1XNQ - chains A and J of the 23 polymer chains in the assembly; structure by X-ray diffraction, 3.05 A resolution.

== Chain A ==
Molecule: 16S ribosomal RNA
Source organism: Thermus thermophilus
Sequence (1522 nucleotides; each row starts with the number of its first residue; note: 42 numbers in that range are skipped by the numbering (no residue carries them; nothing is unmodelled there); a row labelled like 190A-190L holds insertion residues (190A, then the next letters in order); numbering starts at 0):
     0 UUUGUUGGAG AGUUUGAUCC UGGCUCAGGG UGAACGCUGG CGGCGUGCCU AAGACAUGCA
    60 AGUCGUGCGG G
    73 CCGCGGGGUU UU
    88 ACUCCG
    95 UGGUC
   101 AGCGGCGGAC GGGUGAGUAA CGCGUGGGU
  129A G
   130 ACCUACCCGG AAGAGGGGGA CAACCCGGGG AAACUCGGGC UAAUCCCCCA UGUGGACCCG
   190 C
190A-190L CCCUUGGGGUGU
   191 GUCCAAAGGG CUUU
   216 GCCCGCUUCC GGAUGGGCCC GCGUCCCAUC AGCUAGUUGG UGGGGUAAUG GCCCACCAAG
   276 GCGACGACGG GUAGCCGGUC UGAGAGGAUG GCCGGCCACA GGGGCACUGA GACACGGGCC
   336 CCACUCCUAC GGGAGGCAGC AGUUAGGAAU CUUCCGCAAU GGGCGCAAGC CUGACGGAGC
   396 GACGCCGCUU GGAGGAAGAA GCCCUUCGGG GUGUAAACUC CUGAA
   442 CCCGGGACGA AACCCCCGAC GA
   474 GGGGACUGAC GGUACCGGG
   494 GUAAUAGCGC CGGCCAACUC CGUGCCAGCA GCCGCGGUAA UACGGAGGGC GCGAGCGUUA
   554 CCCGGAUUCA CUGGGCGUAA AGGGCGUGUA GGCGGCCUGG GGCGUCCCAU GUGAAAGACC
   614 ACGGCUCAAC CGUGGGGGAG CGUGGGAUAC GCUCAGGCUA GACGGUGGGA GAGGGUGGUG
   674 GAAUUCCCGG AGUAGCGGUG AAAUGCGCAG AUACCGGGAG GAACGCCGAU GGCGAAGGCA
   734 GCCACCUGGU CCACCCGUGA CGCUGAGGCG CGAAAGCGUG GGGAGCAAAC CGGAUUAGAU
   794 ACCCGGGUAG UCCACGCCCU AAACGAUGCG CGCUAGGUCU CUGGGUCU
   848 CCUGGGGGCC GAAGCUAACG CGUUAAGCGC GCCGCCUGGG GAGUACGGCC GCAAGGCUGA
   908 AACUCAAAGG AAUUGACGGG GGCCCGCACA AGCGGUGGAG CAUGUGGUUU AAUUCGAAGC
   968 AACGCGAAGA ACCUUACCAG GCCUUGACAU GCUA
 1001A G
  1002 GGAACCCGGG UGAAAGCCUG GGGUGCCCC
1030A-1030D GCGA
  1031 GGGGAGCCCU AGCACAGGUG CUGCAUGGCC GUCGUCAGCU CGUGCCGUGA GGUGUUGGGU
  1091 UAAGUCCCGC AACGAGCGCA ACCCCCGCCG UUAGUUGCCA GCGGUUCGGC CGGGCACUCU
  1151 AACGGGACUG CCCGCGAAA
  1171 GCGGGAGGAA GGAGGGGACG ACGUCUGGUC AGCAUGGCCC UUACGGCCUG GGCGACACAC
  1231 GUGCUACAAU GCCCACUACA AAGCGAUGCC ACCCGGCAAC GGGGAGCUAA UCGCAAAAAG
  1291 GUGGGCCCAG UUCGGAUUGG GGUCUGCAAC CCGACCCCAU GAAGCCGGAA UCGCUAGUAA
  1351 UCGCGGAUCA G
 1361A C
  1362 CAUGCCGCGG UGAAUACGUU CCCGGGCCUU GUACACACCG CCCGUCACGC CAUGGGAGCG
  1422 GGCUCUACCC GAAGUCGCCG GG
  1446 AGCCUACGGG
  1459 CAGGCGCCGA GGGUAGGGCC CGUGACUGGG GCGAAGUCGU AACAAGGUAG CUGUACCGGA
  1519 AGGUGCGGCU GGAUCACCUC CUUUCU
Unresolved in the structure: 0-4, 1001A, 1030A-1030D, 1361A, 1535-1538
Ion coordination: Mg2+ site 1 near U17 (its only coordinating residue here); Mg2+ site 2 near G21 (its only coordinating residue here); Mg2+ site 3: G46, G394; Mg2+ site 4: C48, G115; Mg2+ site 5 near A53 (its only coordinating residue here); Mg2+ site 6: A59, U387; Mg2+ site 7: G61, U62, G105; Mg2+ site 8: G69, G70, U98; Mg2+ site 9: G107, A325, G326; Mg2+ site 10: A109, G331; Mg2+ site 11: A116, G117, G289; Mg2+ site 12: C121, G124, U125, G126, G236; 63 more Mg2+ sites not listed
Ligand contacts: paromomycin (PAR): C1404, G1405, U1406, C1407, A1408, C1409, C1490, G1491, A1492, A1493, G1494, U1495, C1496

== Chain J ==
Molecule: Ribosomal protein S10
Source organism: Thermus thermophilus
Reference sequence: P80375 (RS10_THETH); residues 1-105 here correspond to UniProt positions 0-104 (UniProt number = residue number - 1)
Chain sequence (105 residues; numbered 1 to 105; the number before each row is that of its first residue):
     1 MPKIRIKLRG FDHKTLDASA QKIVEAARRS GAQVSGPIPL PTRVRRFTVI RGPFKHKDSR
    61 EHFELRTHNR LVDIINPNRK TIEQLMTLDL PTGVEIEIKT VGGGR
Unresolved in the structure: 1-2, 101-105
Ion coordination: Mg2+ site 1: Lys57 (shared with C972(A) of chain A); Mg2+ site 2: Arg60 (shared with G973(A) of chain A)

== How chain A and chain J interact ==
Contacting residue pairs (72; chain A residue first):
  G963(A) - Phe54(J)  base contact
  A964(A) - Phe54(J)  sugar contact
  A964(A) - Lys55(J)  hydrogen bond to the sugar
  A969(A) - Lys55(J)  salt bridge to the phosphate
  C970(A) - Lys57(J)  salt bridge to the phosphate
  G971(A) - Lys57(J)  salt bridge to the phosphate
  C972(A) - Lys55(J)  sugar contact
  C972(A) - Lys57(J)  salt bridge to the phosphate
  G973(A) - Ile50(J)  sugar contact
  G973(A) - Phe54(J)  base contact
  G973(A) - Lys55(J)  hydrogen bond to the sugar
  A975(A) - Thr48(J)  base contact
  G1058(A) - Pro53(J)  base contact
  C1059(A) - Arg51(J)  hydrogen bond to the sugar
  C1059(A) - Pro53(J)  base contact
  C1060(A) - Arg51(J)  sugar contact
  C1060(A) - Gly52(J)  sugar contact
  C1060(A) - Pro53(J)  sugar contact
  C1060(A) - His56(J)  hydrogen bond to the sugar
  C1060(A) - Ser59(J)  phosphate contact
  G1061(A) - His56(J)  hydrogen bond to the sugar
  G1061(A) - Ser59(J)  sugar contact
  A1123(A) - Ser35(J)  hydrogen bond to the sugar
  A1123(A) - Gly36(J)  phosphate contact
  A1123(A) - Pro37(J)  hydrogen bond to the sugar
  A1123(A) - Ile38(J)  sugar contact
  A1123(A) - Pro39(J)  base contact
  G1124(A) - Val34(J)  phosphate contact
  G1124(A) - Ser35(J)  phosphate contact
  G1124(A) - Gly36(J)  phosphate contact
  G1124(A) - Ile38(J)  phosphate contact
  U1125(A) - Arg5(J)  base contact
  U1125(A) - Ser35(J)  phosphate contact
  U1125(A) - Ile38(J)  phosphate contact
  U1125(A) - Asp73(J)  base contact
  U1150(A) - Pro39(J)  base contact
  U1150(A) - Leu40(J)  hydrogen bond to the sugar
  U1150(A) - Pro41(J)  sugar contact
  A1151(A) - Pro39(J)  sugar contact
  A1151(A) - Leu40(J)  sugar contact
  A1151(A) - Pro41(J)  phosphate contact
  A1151(A) - Thr42(J)  hydrogen bond to the phosphate
  A1151(A) - Arg70(J)  phosphate contact
  A1152(A) - His13(J)  hydrogen bond to the phosphate
  A1152(A) - Asp17(J)  sugar contact
  A1152(A) - His68(J)  salt bridge to the phosphate
  A1152(A) - Arg70(J)  salt bridge to the phosphate
  C1153(A) - His13(J)  salt bridge to the phosphate
  A1188(A) - Arg51(J)  phosphate contact
  C1189(A) - Arg51(J)  salt bridge to the phosphate
  C1189(A) - Glu61(J)  phosphate contact
  G1197(A) - His56(J)  base contact
  G1198(A) - Phe54(J)  sugar contact
  G1198(A) - Lys55(J)  sugar contact
  U1199(A) - Phe54(J)  sugar contact
  G1202(A) - Pro53(J)  base contact
  G1253(A) - Val44(J)  phosphate contact
  C1254(A) - Arg43(J)  base contact
  C1254(A) - Val44(J)  phosphate contact
  C1254(A) - Arg45(J)  salt bridge to the phosphate
  G1255(A) - Arg43(J)  hydrogen bond to the base
  A1279(A) - Arg9(J)  salt bridge to the phosphate
  A1279(A) - Arg43(J)  base contact
  A1280(A) - Lys7(J)  salt bridge to the phosphate
  A1280(A) - Leu40(J)  base contact
  A1280(A) - Pro41(J)  sugar contact
  U1281(A) - Arg5(J)  base contact
  C1366(A) - Arg60(J)  hydrogen bond to the sugar
  C1367(A) - Thr48(J)  hydrogen bond to the sugar
  C1367(A) - Arg60(J)  salt bridge to the phosphate
  C1367(A) - His62(J)  hydrogen bond to the sugar
  G1368(A) - His62(J)  salt bridge to the phosphate
Interface residues without a listed pair, chain A (35 interface residues in all): A965
Interface residues without a listed pair, chain J (34 interface residues in all): Leu71

== Overview ==
35 residues of chain A face 34 of chain J across their interface, with 14 hydrogen bonds and 13 salt bridges.
Polar pairs include G1255(A)-Arg43(J), A964(A)-Lys55(J) and G973(A)-Lys55(J). Bound to chain A: paromomycin.
G46(A) and G394(A) coordinate Mg2+ site 3.
Here chain A is 16S ribosomal RNA and chain J is Ribosomal protein S10, both from Thermus thermophilus. Entry
1XNQ (Structure of an Inosine-Adenine Wobble Base Pair Complex in the Context of the Decoding Center) was
determined by X-ray diffraction together with 1XNR from the same study.
